9HRA - chains A and D of the 4 polymer chains in the assembly; structure by X-ray diffraction, 2.48 A resolution.

# Chain A (and D)
Protein: 2-methylisocitrate lyase
Organism: Coxiella burnetii
Notes: EC 4.1.3.30; chain D of this document is another copy of the same molecule, construct and numbering; everything in this record applies to it too
Reference sequence: Q83DG5 (Q83DG5_COXBU); residue numbers follow UniProt; this construct covers 1-286
Sequence (288 residues; each row starts with the number of its first residue; numbers below 1 keep their minus sign (Gln-1 is residue -1)):
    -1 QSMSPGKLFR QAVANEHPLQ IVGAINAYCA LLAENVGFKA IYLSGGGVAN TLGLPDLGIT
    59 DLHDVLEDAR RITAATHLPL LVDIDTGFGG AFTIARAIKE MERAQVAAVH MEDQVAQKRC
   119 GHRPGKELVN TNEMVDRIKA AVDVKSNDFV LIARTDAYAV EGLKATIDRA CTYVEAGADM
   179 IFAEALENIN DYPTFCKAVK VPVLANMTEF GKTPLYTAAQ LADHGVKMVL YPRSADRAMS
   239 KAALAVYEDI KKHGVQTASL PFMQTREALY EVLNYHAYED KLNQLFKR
Unresolved in the structure: -1, 118-121, 285-286 (chain D: -1, 119-122, 284-286)
Differences from the reference sequence: expression tag (-1 to 0)
Bound ions: Mg2+: Asp81 (together with pyruvic acid)
Ligand contacts:
  - pyruvic acid (PYR): Tyr40, Ser42, Gly43, Gly44, Asp54, Asp81, His108, Arg152, Phe180, Asn204, Leu228, Pro230, Arg231
  - succinic acid (SIN): Asp54, Arg152, Glu182, Asn204, Thr206, Pro230, Arg231, Arg235
What the authors report for this chain:
  - binding site for succinic acid: Arg231
  - catalytic residues: Arg152 (proposed by the authors, not directly observed)
  - catalytic residues: Glu110
  - mutagenesis - D54N, D81N, E110Q, K116Q, C118S, R152Q, E182Q: abolished catalytic activity
  - mutagenesis - Y40F (0.6 s-1), H120Q (5.7 s-1): decreased catalytic activity on 2-MIC

# How chain A and chain D interact
Contacting residue pairs (23):
  Ile57(A) - Phe90(D)  hydrophobic
  Ile57(A) - Thr91(D)
  Ile57(A) - Arg94(D)
  Asp59(A) - Asp59(D)
  Asp59(A) - Leu60(D)
  Asp59(A) - His61(D)  salt bridge
  Leu60(A) - Asp59(D)
  His61(A) - Asp59(D)  salt bridge
  His61(A) - His61(D)
  His61(A) - Asp62(D)  salt bridge
  Asp62(A) - His61(D)  salt bridge
  Asp62(A) - Arg94(D)  salt bridge
  Phe90(A) - Leu55(D)  hydrophobic
  Phe90(A) - Ile57(D)  hydrophobic
  Thr91(A) - Ile57(D)
  Arg94(A) - Leu50(D)
  Arg94(A) - Ile57(D)
  Arg94(A) - Asp62(D)  salt bridge
  Gln115(A) - Ala114(D)
  Lys116(A) - Gly88(D)
  Arg117(A) - Ala89(D)  hydrogen bond (backbone-backbone)
  Arg117(A) - Glu131(D)
  Arg117(A) - Asp134(D)
Also at the interface, not in a pair above, chain A (16 interface residues in all): Leu50, Leu52, Leu55, Thr58, Gly88
Also at the interface, not in a pair above, chain D (19 interface residues in all): Leu52, Thr58, Gly87, Gln115

# Overview
16 residues of chain A and 19 residues of chain D are in contact; the contacts include 1 hydrogen bond and 6
salt bridges. Polar pairs include Asp59(A)-His61(D), His61(A)-Asp62(D) and Asp62(A)-Arg94(D). The paper
reports catalytic residues Arg152(A) and Glu110(A); D54N, D81N and E110Q of chain A, among others, abolish
catalytic activity; 9 substitutions were tested in all.
Chain A and chain D are both 2-methylisocitrate lyase (Coxiella burnetii); the structure, Crystal Structure of
the Coxiella burnetii 2-methylisocitrate lyase Bound to Products Succinic and Pyruvic Acid, was determined by
X-ray diffraction (same publication as 9HGK, 9HGO, 9HGQ, 9HHS and 9HHY).
